PDB entry 8D3D | electron microscopy, 3.20 A resolution | chains C and K of the 16 polymer chains in the assembly

== Chain C (and K) ==
Name: von Willebrand factor
Organism: Homo sapiens
Notes: chain K of this document is another copy of the same molecule, construct and numbering; everything in this record applies to it too
UniProtKB: P04275 (VWF_HUMAN); residue numbers follow UniProt; this construct covers 1-741, 743-1464
Sequence (1469 residues; numbered 1 to 1470; 1 number in that range is skipped by the numbering (no residue carries it; nothing is unmodelled there); the number before each row is that of its first residue):
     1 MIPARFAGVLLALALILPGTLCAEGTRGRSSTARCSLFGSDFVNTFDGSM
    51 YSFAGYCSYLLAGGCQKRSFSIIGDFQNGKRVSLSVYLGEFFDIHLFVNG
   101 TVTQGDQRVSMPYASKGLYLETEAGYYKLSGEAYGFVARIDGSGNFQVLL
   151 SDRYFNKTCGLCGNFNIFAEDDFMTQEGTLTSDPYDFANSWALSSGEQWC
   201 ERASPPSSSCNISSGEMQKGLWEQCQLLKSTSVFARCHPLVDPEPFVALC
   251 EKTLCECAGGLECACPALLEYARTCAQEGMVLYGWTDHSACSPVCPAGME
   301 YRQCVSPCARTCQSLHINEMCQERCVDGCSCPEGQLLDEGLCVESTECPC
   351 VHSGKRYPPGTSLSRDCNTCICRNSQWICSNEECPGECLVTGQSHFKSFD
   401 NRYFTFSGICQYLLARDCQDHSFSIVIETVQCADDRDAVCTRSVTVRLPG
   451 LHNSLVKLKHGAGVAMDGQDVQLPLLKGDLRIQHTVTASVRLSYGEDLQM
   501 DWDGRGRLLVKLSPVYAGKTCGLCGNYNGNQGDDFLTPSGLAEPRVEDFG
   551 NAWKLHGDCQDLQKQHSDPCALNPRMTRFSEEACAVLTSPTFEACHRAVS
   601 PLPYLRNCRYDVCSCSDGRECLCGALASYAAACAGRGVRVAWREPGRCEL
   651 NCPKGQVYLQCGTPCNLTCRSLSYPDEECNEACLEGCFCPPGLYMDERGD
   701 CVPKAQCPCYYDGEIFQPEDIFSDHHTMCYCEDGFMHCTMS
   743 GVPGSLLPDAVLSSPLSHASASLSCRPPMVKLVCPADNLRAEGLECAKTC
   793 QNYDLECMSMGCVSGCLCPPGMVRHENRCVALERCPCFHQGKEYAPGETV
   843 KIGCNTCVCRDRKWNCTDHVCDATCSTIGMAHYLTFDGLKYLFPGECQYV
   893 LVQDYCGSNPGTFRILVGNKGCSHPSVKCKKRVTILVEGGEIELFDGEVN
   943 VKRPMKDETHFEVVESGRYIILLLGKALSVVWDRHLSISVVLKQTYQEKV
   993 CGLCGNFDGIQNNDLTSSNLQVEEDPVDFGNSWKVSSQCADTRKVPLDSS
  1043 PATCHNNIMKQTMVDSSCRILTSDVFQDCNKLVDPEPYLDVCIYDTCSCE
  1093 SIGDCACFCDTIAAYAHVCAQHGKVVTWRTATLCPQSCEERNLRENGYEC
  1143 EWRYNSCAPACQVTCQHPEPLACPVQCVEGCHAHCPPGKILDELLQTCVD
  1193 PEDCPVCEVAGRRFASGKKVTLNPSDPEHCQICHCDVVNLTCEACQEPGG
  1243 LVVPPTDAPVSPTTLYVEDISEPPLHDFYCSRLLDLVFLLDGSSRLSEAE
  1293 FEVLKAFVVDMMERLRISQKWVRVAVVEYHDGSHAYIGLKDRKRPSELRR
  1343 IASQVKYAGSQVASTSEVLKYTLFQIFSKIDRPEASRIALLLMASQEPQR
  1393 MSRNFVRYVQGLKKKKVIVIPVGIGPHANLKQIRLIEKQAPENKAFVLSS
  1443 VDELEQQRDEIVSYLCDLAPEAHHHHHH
Not modelled in the structure: 1-30, 211-216, 743-786, 804-808, 1199-1262, 1465-1470
Sequence notes: engineered mutation Ala761 (Ser in P04275), Ser762 (Lys in P04275), Ala763 (Arg in P04275); variant Ala789 (Thr in P04275), Arg852 (Gln in P04275), Ala1381 (Thr in P04275); expression tag (1465-1470)
Disulfides: Cys35-Cys162, Cys57-Cys200, Cys65-Cys159, Cys210-Cys255, Cys225-Cys250, Cys237-Cys275, Cys257-Cys263, Cys265-Cys291, Cys295-Cys329, Cys304-Cys325, Cys308-Cys321, Cys312-Cys348, Cys331-Cys342, Cys350-Cys372, Cys367-Cys384, Cys370-Cys379, Cys388-Cys524, Cys410-Cys559, Cys418-Cys521, Cys432-Cys440, Cys570-Cys613, Cys584-Cys608, Cys595-Cys633, Cys615-Cys621, Cys623-Cys648, Cys652-Cys687, Cys661-Cys683, Cys665-Cys679, Cys669-Cys707, Cys689-Cys701, Cys709-Cys731, Cys729-Cys738, Cys788-Cys799, Cys792-Cys827, Cys810-Cys821, Cys829-Cys851, Cys846-Cys863, Cys849-Cys858, Cys867-Cys996, Cys889-Cys1031, Cys898-Cys993, Cys914-Cys921, Cys1046-Cys1089, Cys1060-Cys1084, Cys1071-Cys1111, Cys1091-Cys1099, Cys1101-Cys1126, Cys1130-Cys1173, Cys1149-Cys1169, Cys1153-Cys1165, Cys1177-Cys1190, Cys1272-Cys1458
Glycans and other covalent adducts: N-acetylglucosamine (NAG) linked to Asn99, Asn156, Asn666, Asn857, Asn1147
Ion coordination: Ca2+ site 1: Asp47, Asn164, Asn166, Phe168, Asp171, Asp172; Ca2+ site 2: Asp400, Asn526, Asn528, Asn530, Asp533, Asp534; Ca2+ site 3: Asp879, Asn998, Asp1000, Ile1002, Asn1005, Asp1006
From the paper describing this entry:
  - disease-associated variants - L1276P: decreased stability (proposed by the authors, not directly observed)

== How chain C and chain K interact ==
Residue-residue contacts (10):
  Pro1418(C) with Lys229(K); Ser230(K); Thr231(K); Ser232(K); Ala235(K)
  His1419(C) with Ser230(K); Ser232(K)
  Ser1441(C) with Ala235(K); Pro239(K)
  Ser1442(C) with Arg236(K)
Also at the interface, not in a pair above, chain C (6 interface residues in all): Asp1444, Glu1445
Also at the interface, not in a pair above, chain K (9 interface residues in all): His238, Met280

== In short ==
Chain C and chain K form an interface of 6 and 9 residues respectively. Covalently linked N-acetylglucosamine:
at Asn99(C), Asn156(C), Asn666(C), Asn857(C) and Asn1147(C). Asp47(C), Asn164(C), Asn166(C), Phe168(C),
Asp171(C) and Asp172(C) form the Ca2+ site 1. From the paper: L1276P of chain C reduces stability.
Chain C and chain K are both von Willebrand factor (Homo sapiens); the structure, VWF tubule derived from
dimeric D1-A1, was determined by electron microscopy together with 8D3C from the same study.
